Entry 6WGS (X-ray diffraction, 1.50 A resolution); this record covers chain A.

# Chain A
Molecule: Corrinoid adenosyltransferase
Organism: Mycobacterium tuberculosis
Notes: EC 2.5.1.17
UniProt: A0A045JVI3 (A0A045JVI3_MYCTX); residue numbers follow UniProt; this construct covers 1-193
Chain sequence (196 residues; row label = number of the first residue in the row; numbers below 1 keep their minus sign (Gly-2 is residue -2)):
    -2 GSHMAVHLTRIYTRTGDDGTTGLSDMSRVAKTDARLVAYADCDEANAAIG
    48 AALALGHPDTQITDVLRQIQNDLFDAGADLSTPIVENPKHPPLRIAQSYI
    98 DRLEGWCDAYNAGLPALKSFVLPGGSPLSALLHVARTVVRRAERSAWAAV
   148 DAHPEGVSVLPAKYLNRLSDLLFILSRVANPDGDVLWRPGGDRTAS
Disordered / not traced: -2 to 10, 12, 189-193
Differences from the reference sequence: expression tag (-2 to 0)
Small-molecule neighbours:
  - 5'-deoxyadenosine (5AD): Thr18, Gly19, Lys28, Leu33, Tyr36, Ala37, Arg137, Glu140, Arg141
  - cobalamin (B12): Gly19, Leu20, Ser21, Met23, Tyr36, Ala37, Asp40, Leu70, Phe71, Gly74, Ala75, Ser78, Leu90, Leu114, Lys115, Ser116, Phe117, Val118, His130, Arg133, Arg137, Ser166, Asp167, Phe170, Trp184, Pro186

# Overview
Bound to chain A: cobalamin and 5'-deoxyadenosine.
Chain A is Corrinoid adenosyltransferase (Mycobacterium tuberculosis); the structure, Mycobacterium
tuberculosis pduO-type ATP:cobalamin adenosyltransferase bound to adenosylcobalamin, was determined by X-ray
diffraction together with 6WGU, 6WGV and 6WH5 from the same study.
